PDB entry 5OQJ | electron microscopy, 4.70 A resolution (low resolution: residue-level contacts below are approximate; hydrogen-bond / salt-bridge calls are withheld) | chains B and J of the 31 polymer chains in the assembly

# Chain B
Name: DNA-directed RNA polymerase II subunit RPB2
Organism: Saccharomyces cerevisiae (strain ATCC 204508 / S288c)
Notes: EC 2.7.7.6
Reference sequence: P08518 (RPB2_YEAST); residue numbers follow UniProt; this construct covers 1-1224
Amino-acid sequence (1224 residues; row label = number of the first residue in the row):
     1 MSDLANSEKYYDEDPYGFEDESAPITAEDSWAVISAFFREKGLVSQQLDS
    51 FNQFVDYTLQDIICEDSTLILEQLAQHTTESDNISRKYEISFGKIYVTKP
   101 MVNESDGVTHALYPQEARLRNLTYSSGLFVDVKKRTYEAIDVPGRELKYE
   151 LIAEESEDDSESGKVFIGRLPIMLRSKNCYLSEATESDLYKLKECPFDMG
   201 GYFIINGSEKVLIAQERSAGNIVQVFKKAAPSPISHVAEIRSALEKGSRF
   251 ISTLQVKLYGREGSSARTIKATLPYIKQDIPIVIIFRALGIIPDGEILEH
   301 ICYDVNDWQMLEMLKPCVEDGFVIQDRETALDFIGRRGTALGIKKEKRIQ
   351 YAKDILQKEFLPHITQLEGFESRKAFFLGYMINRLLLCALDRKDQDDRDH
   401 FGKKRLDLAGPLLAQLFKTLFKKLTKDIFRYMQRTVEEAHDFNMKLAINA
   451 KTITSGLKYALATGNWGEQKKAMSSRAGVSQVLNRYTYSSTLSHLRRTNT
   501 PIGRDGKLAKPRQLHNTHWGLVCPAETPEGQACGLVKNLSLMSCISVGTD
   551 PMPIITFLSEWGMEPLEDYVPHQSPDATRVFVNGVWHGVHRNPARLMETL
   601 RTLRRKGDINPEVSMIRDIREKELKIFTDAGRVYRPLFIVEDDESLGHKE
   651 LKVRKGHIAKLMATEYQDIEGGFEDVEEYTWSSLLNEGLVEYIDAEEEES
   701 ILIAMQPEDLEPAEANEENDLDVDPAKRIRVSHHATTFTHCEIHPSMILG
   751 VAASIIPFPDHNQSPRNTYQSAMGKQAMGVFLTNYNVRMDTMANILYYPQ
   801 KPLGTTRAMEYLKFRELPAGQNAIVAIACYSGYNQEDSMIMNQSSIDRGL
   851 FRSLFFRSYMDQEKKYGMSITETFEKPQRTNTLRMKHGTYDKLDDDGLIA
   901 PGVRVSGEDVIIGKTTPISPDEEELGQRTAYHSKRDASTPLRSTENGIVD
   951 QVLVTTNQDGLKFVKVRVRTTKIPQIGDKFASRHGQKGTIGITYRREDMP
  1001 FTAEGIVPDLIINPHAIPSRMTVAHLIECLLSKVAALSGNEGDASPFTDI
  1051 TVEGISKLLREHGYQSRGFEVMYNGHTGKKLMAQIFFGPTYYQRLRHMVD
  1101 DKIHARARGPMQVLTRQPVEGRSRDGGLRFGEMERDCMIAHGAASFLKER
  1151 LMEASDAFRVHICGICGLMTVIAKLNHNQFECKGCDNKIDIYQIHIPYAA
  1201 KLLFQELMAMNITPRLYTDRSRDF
Unresolved in the structure: 1-19, 77-83, 139-146, 152-162, 468-473, 503-508, 669-674, 715-722, 1224
Bound ions: Zn2+: C1163, C1166, C1182, C1185

# Chain J
Name: DNA-directed RNA polymerases I, II, and III subunit RPABC5
Organism: Saccharomyces cerevisiae (strain ATCC 204508 / S288c)
Reference sequence: P22139 (RPAB5_YEAST); residues 1-70 here = UniProt positions 1-70
Amino-acid sequence (70 residues; each row starts with the number of its first residue):
     1 MIVPVRCFSCGKVVGDKWESYLNLLQEDELDEGTALSRLGLKRYCCRRMI
    51 LTHVDLIEKFLRYNPLEKRD
Unresolved in the structure: 66-70
Bound ions: Zn2+: C7, C10, C45, C46
UniProt features mapped onto this chain:
  - binding site (Zn(2+)): C7, C10, C45, C46
  - cross-link: K59 (Glycyl lysine isopeptide (Lys-Gly) (interchain with G-Cter in ubiquitin))

# Chain B / chain J interface
Residue-residue contacts - 65 pairs, chain B then chain J:
  E186(B) with R62(J)
  Y190(B) with K59(J); R62(J); Y63(J)
  K193(B) with N64(J)
  E194(B) with Y63(J)
  C195(B) with Y63(J)
  F197(B) with K59(J)
  T783(B) with F60(J); Y63(J)
  N784(B) with Y63(J)
  Y785(B) with F60(J)
  Y797(B) with M1(J)
  Y798(B) with M1(J); P4(J)
  P799(B) with V54(J)
  Q800(B) with F8(J); M49(J); T52(J)
  K801(B) with L51(J); T52(J); H53(J); V54(J)
  L803(B) with L51(J); T52(J)
  R815(B) with V54(J)
  E816(B) with V54(J); L56(J)
  L817(B) with L56(J)
  P818(B) with V54(J)
  N822(B) with R48(J); T52(J)
  A823(B) with R48(J)
  I824(B) with R48(J)
  S845(B) with F8(J)
  R848(B) with C7(J); F8(J); S9(J); C10(J); G11(J)
  G849(B) with F8(J)
  L850(B) with F8(J)
  R996(B) with S9(J); C10(J)
  E1004(B) with K42(J); R43(J)
  I1006(B) with R43(J); C45(J)
  V1007(B) with S9(J)
  D1009(B) with F8(J); S9(J); R48(J)
  A1035(B) with L51(J)
  A1036(B) with Y44(J); R47(J)
  L1037(B) with Y44(J); R47(J)
  S1038(B) with G33(J)
  G1039(B) with E32(J); R47(J); L51(J)
  N1040(B) with E32(J)
  Y1064(B) with Y44(J)
  E1070(B) with Y44(J)
  F1087(B) with Y44(J)
Interface residues without a listed pair, chain B (45 interface residues in all): S187, V780, L796, K1033, E1041

# In short
45 residues of chain B and 26 residues of chain J are in contact. C1163(B), C1166(B), C1182(B) and C1185(B)
coordinate Zn2+. Curated annotation (UniProt) lists 4 Zn2+-binding residues on chain J.
Chain B is DNA-directed RNA polymerase II subunit RPB2 and chain J is DNA-directed RNA polymerases I, II, and
III subunit RPABC5, both from Saccharomyces cerevisiae (strain ATCC 204508 / S288c); the structure, Structure
of yeast transcription pre-initiation complex with tfiih, was determined by electron microscopy (same
publication as 5OQM).
